8K49 - chains S and T of the 23 polymer chains in the assembly; structure by electron microscopy, 2.90 A resolution.

[Chain S (and T)]
Name: VP4
Organism: Banna virus
Notes: chain T of this document is another copy of the same molecule, construct and numbering; everything in this record applies to it too
UniProt: B4Y048 (B4Y048_9REOV); residue numbers follow UniProt; this construct covers 1-628
Sequence (628 residues; row label = number of the first residue in the row):
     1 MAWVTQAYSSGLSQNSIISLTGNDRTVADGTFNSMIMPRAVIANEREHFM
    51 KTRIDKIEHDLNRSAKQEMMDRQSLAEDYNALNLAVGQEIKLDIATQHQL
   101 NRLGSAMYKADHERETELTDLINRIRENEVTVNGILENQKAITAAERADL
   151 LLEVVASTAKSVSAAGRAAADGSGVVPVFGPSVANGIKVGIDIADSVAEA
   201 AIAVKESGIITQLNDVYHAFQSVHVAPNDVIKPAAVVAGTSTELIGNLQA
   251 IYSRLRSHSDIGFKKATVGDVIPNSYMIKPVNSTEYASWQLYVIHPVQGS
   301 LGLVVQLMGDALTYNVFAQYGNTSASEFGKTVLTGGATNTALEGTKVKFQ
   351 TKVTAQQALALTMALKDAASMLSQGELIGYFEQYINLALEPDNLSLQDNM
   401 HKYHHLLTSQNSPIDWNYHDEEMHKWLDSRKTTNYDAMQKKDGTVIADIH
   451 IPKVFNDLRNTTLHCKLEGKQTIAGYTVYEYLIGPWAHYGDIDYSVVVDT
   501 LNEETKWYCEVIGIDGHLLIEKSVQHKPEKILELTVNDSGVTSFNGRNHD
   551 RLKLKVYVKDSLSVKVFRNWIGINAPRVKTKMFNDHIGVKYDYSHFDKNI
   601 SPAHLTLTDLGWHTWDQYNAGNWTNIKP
Not modelled in the structure: 1-6 (chain T: 1)
Construct notes: conflict Asn15 (Ser in B4Y048), Leu61 (Ile in B4Y048), Asn62 (Ile in B4Y048), 24 further conflict positions vs the reference (B4Y048) not listed

[Chain S / chain T interface]
Residue-residue contacts (88; chain S residue first):
  Thr26(S) - Ala28(T)
  Val27(S) - Asp29(T)
  Ser34(S) - Asp29(T)  hydrogen bond
  Met37(S) - Gly30(T)
  Pro38(S) - Met35(T)
  Arg39(S) - Asp29(T)  salt bridge
  Arg39(S) - Met35(T)
  Arg39(S) - Arg39(T)
  Ala40(S) - Met35(T)  hydrophobic
  Ala43(S) - Phe32(T)  hydrophobic
  Ala43(S) - Ile36(T)  hydrophobic
  Asn44(S) - Met35(T)  hydrogen bond (side chain-backbone)
  Asn44(S) - Ile36(T)
  Asn44(S) - Met37(T)  hydrogen bond (side chain-backbone)
  Glu45(S) - Ala164(T)
  Glu45(S) - Glu390(T)
  Glu45(S) - Asp392(T)
  Arg46(S) - Met50(T)
  Arg46(S) - Gln383(T)
  Arg46(S) - Leu387(T)
  Arg46(S) - Leu389(T)
  Glu47(S) - Arg39(T)  salt bridge
  Phe49(S) - Ala164(T)
  Phe49(S) - Ala165(T)  hydrophobic
  Phe49(S) - Ala168(T)  hydrophobic
  Phe49(S) - Leu389(T)  hydrophobic
  Met50(S) - Met50(T)  hydrophobic
  Thr52(S) - Ala165(T)
  Thr52(S) - Ala169(T)
  Arg53(S) - Ile54(T)
  Arg53(S) - Asp55(T)  salt bridge
  Arg53(S) - Glu58(T)  salt bridge
  Ile54(S) - Ile54(T)  hydrophobic
  Lys56(S) - Ala168(T)
  Lys56(S) - Ala169(T)  hydrogen bond (side chain-backbone)
  Lys56(S) - Asp171(T)
  Ile57(S) - Ile57(T)  hydrophobic
  Ile57(S) - Glu58(T)
  Asp60(S) - Leu61(T)
  Leu61(S) - Leu61(T)  hydrophobic
  Lys66(S) - Glu468(T)  salt bridge
  Met69(S) - Lys470(T)
  Met70(S) - Ser561(T)
  Arg72(S) - Thr472(T)
  Gln73(S) - Asp560(T)  hydrogen bond
  Phe179(S) - Ala169(T)
  Pro181(S) - Ala169(T)
  Asn185(S) - Asp171(T)
  Asn185(S) - Gly172(T)
  Asn185(S) - Lys470(T)
  Gly186(S) - Lys470(T)
  Lys188(S) - Gln471(T)
  Lys188(S) - Asp597(T)
  Val189(S) - Thr158(T)
  Ile193(S) - Ala620(T)
  Ile193(S) - Gly621(T)
  Ala194(S) - Ala620(T)
  Ser196(S) - Ala620(T)
  Ser196(S) - Asn622(T)
  Ala198(S) - Asn622(T)
  Glu199(S) - His604(T)
  Ala200(S) - His604(T)  hydrogen bond (backbone-side chain)
  Ala200(S) - Asn622(T)
  Ala200(S) - Thr624(T)
  Ala203(S) - Ile473(T)
  Val204(S) - Ile473(T)
  Val204(S) - Asn599(T)
  Ser207(S) - Gln471(T)  hydrogen bond
  Ser207(S) - Thr472(T)
  Asn214(S) - Thr158(T)
  Asp215(S) - Lys160(T)  salt bridge
  His218(S) - Thr158(T)
  His218(S) - Ala170(T)
  Met277(S) - Phe32(T)  hydrophobic
  Asn282(S) - Ile18(T)
  Ser283(S) - Phe32(T)
  Ser283(S) - Asn33(T)  hydrogen bond (backbone-side chain)
  Thr284(S) - Asn33(T)
  Glu285(S) - Gly22(T)
  Glu285(S) - Asp24(T)
  Glu285(S) - Thr26(T)
  Glu285(S) - Val27(T)
  Glu285(S) - Asn33(T)
  Tyr286(S) - Ala28(T)
  Gln290(S) - Phe32(T)
  Thr345(S) - Leu394(T)
  Gly375(S) - Gly30(T)
  Gly375(S) - Met35(T)
Other interface residues (no listed pair), chain S (62 interface residues in all): Asp29, His48, Ala65, Ile191, Ala201, Thr211, Lys279, Ser288, Ile378
Other interface residues (no listed pair), chain T (59 interface residues in all): Leu20, Thr21, Val41, Arg124, Ala156, Arg167, Pro391, Gly469, Ser601, Asn625

[Overview]
62 residues of chain S and 59 residues of chain T are in contact; the contacts include 8 hydrogen bonds and 6
salt bridges. Among the polar pairs are Arg39(S)-Asp29(T), Glu47(S)-Arg39(T) and Arg53(S)-Asp55(T).
Both chains are VP4 (Banna virus). Entry 8K49 (Structure of partial Banna virus) was determined by electron
microscopy (same publication as 8K42, 8K43 and 8K4A).
